7X3W - chains C and I of the 11 polymer chains in the assembly; structure by electron microscopy, 3.10 A resolution.

== Chain C ==
Name: Histone H2A
From: Xenopus laevis
Reference sequence: Q6AZJ8 (Q6AZJ8_XENLA); residues 0-129 here correspond to UniProt positions 1-130 (UniProt number = residue number + 1)
Amino-acid sequence (130 residues; row label = number of the first residue in the row; numbering starts at 0):
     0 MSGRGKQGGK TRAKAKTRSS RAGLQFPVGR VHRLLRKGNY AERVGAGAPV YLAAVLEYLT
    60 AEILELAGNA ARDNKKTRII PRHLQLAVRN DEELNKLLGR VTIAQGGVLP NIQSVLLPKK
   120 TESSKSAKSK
Not modelled in the structure: 0-11, 119-129

== Chain I ==
Molecule: 147-nt DNA strand
Sequence (147 nucleotides; each row starts with the number of its first residue):
     1 CTGGAGAATC CCGGTGCCGA GGCCGCTCAA TTGGTCGTAG ACAGCTCTAG CACCGCTTAA
    61 ACGCACGTAC GCGCTGTCCC CCGCGTTTTA ACCGCCAAGG GGATTACTCC CTAGTCTCCA
   121 GGCACGTGTC AGATATATAC ATCCTGA
Not modelled in the structure: 1

== Chain C / chain I interface ==
Contacting residue pairs (12):
  Arg-29(C) / DG122(I)  phosphate contact
  Arg-29(C) / DC123(I)  salt bridge to the phosphate
  Arg-42(C) / DT112(I)  hydrogen bond to the sugar
  Arg-42(C) / DA113(I)  phosphate contact
  Val-43(C) / DT112(I)  sugar contact
  Val-43(C) / DA113(I)  hydrogen bond to the phosphate
  Gly-44(C) / DT112(I)  phosphate contact
  Ala-45(C) / DT112(I)  phosphate contact
  Lys-75(C) / DG132(I)  phosphate contact
  Thr-76(C) / DA131(I)  hydrogen bond to the phosphate
  Thr-76(C) / DG132(I)  hydrogen bond to the phosphate
  Arg-77(C) / DG132(I)  hydrogen bond to the phosphate
Also at the interface, not in a pair above, chain C (11 interface residues in all): His-31, Arg-35, Glu-41
Also at the interface, not in a pair above, chain I (8 interface residues in all): DC111, DA133

== Summary ==
The interface between chain C and chain I involves 11 residues on one side and 8 on the other; the contacts
include 5 hydrogen bonds and 1 salt bridge. Polar contacts include Arg-42(C)/DT112(I), Val-43(C)/DA113(I) and
Thr-76(C)/DA131(I).
Chain C is Histone H2A (Xenopus laevis) and chain I is a 147-nt DNA strand; the structure, Cryo-EM structure
of ISW1-N1 nucleosome, was determined by electron microscopy, deposited together with 7X3T, 7X3V and 7X3X.
